4URV - chains R and S; structure by X-ray diffraction, 2.58 A resolution.

Chain R:
Name: Gtpase hras
Source organism: Homo sapiens
UniProtKB: P01112 (RASH_HUMAN); residues 1-166 here = UniProt positions 1-166
Chain sequence (185 residues; numbered -18 to 166; the number before each row is that of its first residue; numbers below 1 keep their minus sign (Met-18 is residue -18)):
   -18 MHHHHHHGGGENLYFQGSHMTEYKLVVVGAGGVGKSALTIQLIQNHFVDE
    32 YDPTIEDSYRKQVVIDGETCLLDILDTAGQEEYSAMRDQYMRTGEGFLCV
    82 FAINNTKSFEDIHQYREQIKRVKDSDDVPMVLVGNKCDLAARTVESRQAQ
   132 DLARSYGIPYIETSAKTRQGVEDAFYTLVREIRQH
Unresolved in the structure: -18 to -1
Construct notes: expression tag (-18 to 0)
Curated features (UniProtKB/Swiss-Prot):
  - region: His166 (Hypervariable region)
  - motif: Tyr32 to Tyr40 (Effector region)
  - binding site (GTP): Gly13 to Ala18, Val29 to Thr35, Ala59, Gly60, Asn116 to Asp119, Ser145 to Lys147
  - modified residue: Met1 (N-acetylmethionine), Thr2 (N-acetylthreonine), Cys118 (S-nitrosocysteine)
  - glycosylation: Thr35 (Microbial infection: O-linked (Glc) threonine)
  - natural variant: Gly12 (G12A: In CSTLO; G12C: In CSTLO; G12D: In CSTLO; G12E: In CSTLO; G12S: In CSTLO and CMEMS; G12V: In CSTLO, bladder carcinoma and CMEMS), Gly13 (G13C: In CSTLO; G13D: In CSTLO; G13R: In SFM), Gln22 (Q22K: In CMEMS), Glu37 (E37EE: In CSTLO), Thr58 (T58I: In CSTLO), Gln61 (Q61K: In NMTC2; Q61L: In melanoma), Glu63 (E63K: In CMEMS), Ser89 (S89C: Found in a patient with severe fetal hydrops and pleural effusion; uncertain significance), Lys117 (K117R: In CSTLO), Ala146 (A146T: In CSTLO; A146V: In CSTLO)
  - mutagenesis: Ser17 (S17N: Dominant negative. Prevents PLCE1 EGF-induced recruitment to plasma membrane. No effect on subcellular location of isoform 2), Asn26 (N26G: Loss of interaction with PLCE1; when associated with V-12), Val29 (V29A: No effect on interaction with PLCE1; when associated with V-12), Tyr32 (Y32F: Loss of interaction and recruitment to plasma membrane of PLCE1; when associated with V-12), Pro34 (P34G: No effect on interaction with PLCE1; when associated with V-12), Thr35 (T35S: Loss of interaction with PLCE1; when associated with V-12), Glu37 (E37G: No effect on interaction with PLCE1; when associated with V-12), Asp38 (D38N: No effect on interaction with PLCE1; when associated with V-12), Ser39 (S39C: No effect on interaction with PLCE1; when associated with V-12), Ala59 (A59T: Loss of GTPase activity and creation of an autophosphorylation site), Gln61 (Q61I: Moderately increased transformation of cultured cell lines; Q61R: Promotes interaction with SHOC2 and PP1C; Q61V: Strongly increased transformation of cultured cell lines), Ala83 (A83T: GTP-binding activity reduced by factor of 30), 4 further mutagenesis entries in UniProt

Chain S:
Name: Son of sevenless homolog 1
Source organism: Homo sapiens
UniProtKB: Q07889 (SOS1_HUMAN); residues 564-1049 here = UniProt positions 564-1049
Chain sequence (487 residues; each row starts with the number of its first residue):
   563 MEEQMRLPSADVYRFAEPDSEENIIFEENMQPKAGIPIIKAGTVIKLIER
   613 LTYHMYADPNFVRTFLTTYRSFCKPQELLSLIIERFEIPEPEPTEADRIA
   663 IENGDQPLSAELKRFRKEYIQPVQLRVLNVCRHWVEHHFYDFERDAYLLQ
   713 RMEEFIGTVRGKAMKKWVESITKIIQRKKIARDNGPGHNITFQSSPPTVE
   763 WHISRPGHIETFDLLTLHPIEIARQLTLLESDLYRAVQPSELVGSVWTKE
   813 DKEINSPNLLKMIRHTTNLTLWFEKCIVETENLEERVAVVSRIIEILQVF
   863 QELNNFNGVLEVVSAMNSSPVYRLDHTFEQIPSRQKKILEEAHELSEDHY
   913 KKYLAKLRSINPPCVPFFGIYLTNILKTEEGNPEVLKRHGKELINFSKRR
   963 KVAEITGEIQQYQNQPYCLRVESDIKRFFENLNPMGNSMEKEFTDYLFNK
  1013 SLEIEPRNPKPLPRFPKKYSYPLKSPGVRPSNPRPGT
Unresolved in the structure: 563-567, 654-669, 744-754, 1046-1049
Construct notes: expression tag (563)
Ligand contacts: 4-(4-bromophenyl)piperidin-4-ol (UMK): Val875, Met878, Asn879, Tyr884, Asp887, Phe890, Leu901, His905
Reported in the primary citation:
  - binding site for 4-(4-bromophenyl)piperidin-4-ol: Asp887, His905

Chain R / chain S interface:
Contacting residue pairs (72):
  Gly13(R) with Thr810(S)
  Gly15(R) with Glu942(S)
  Ser17(R) with Glu942(S), hydrogen bond
  Ile21(R) with Lys939(S); Gly943(S)
  Gln25(R) with Gly943(S), hydrogen bond (side chain-backbone)
  Asp30(R) with Gly943(S); Asn944(S); Pro945(S)
  Glu31(R) with Asn944(S); Lys963(S)
  Tyr32(R) with Lys939(S); Gly943(S); Asn944(S), hydrogen bond (backbone-side chain); Lys963(S)
  Pro34(R) with Asn936(S); Lys939(S); Thr940(S)
  Tyr40(R) with Asp910(S); His911(S)
  Asp54(R) with His911(S), salt bridge
  Ile55(R) with His911(S)
  Leu56(R) with His911(S)
  Asp57(R) with Thr935(S); Lys939(S), hydrogen bond (backbone-side chain)
  Thr58(R) with Thr935(S)
  Ala59(R) with Thr935(S), hydrogen bond (backbone-side chain); Leu938(S)
  Gly60(R) with Trp809(S), hydrogen bond (backbone-side chain); Leu934(S); Leu938(S)
  Gln61(R) with Phe929(S); Gly931(S), hydrogen bond (side chain-backbone); Thr935(S), hydrogen bond
  Glu63(R) with Lys814(S), salt bridge; Leu822(S); Ile825(S); Arg826(S), salt bridge; Thr829(S), hydrogen bond (backbone-side chain)
  Tyr64(R) with Met824(S); Ile825(S); Thr828(S); Thr829(S); Phe929(S), hydrophobic; Phe930(S); Gly931(S)
  Ser65(R) with Thr829(S)
  Ala66(R) with Thr832(S); Ser876(S)
  Met67(R) with Ser876(S); Tyr912(S); Phe929(S), hydrophobic
  Arg68(R) with Glu1002(S), salt bridge
  Asp69(R) with Asn879(S); Ser880(S); Ser881(S), hydrogen bond (side chain-backbone)
  Gln70(R) with Leu872(S); Val875(S); Ser876(S); Asn879(S), hydrogen bond
  Tyr71(R) with Tyr912(S), hydrogen bond; Phe929(S)
  Arg73(R) with Asn879(S), hydrogen bond (side chain-backbone); Ser880(S); Tyr884(S)
  Gln95(R) with Lys1003(S), hydrogen bond
  Arg102(R) with Ser881(S); Thr1006(S); Asp1007(S), salt bridge; Phe1010(S)
  Val103(R) with Ser881(S)
  Asp105(R) with Arg1019(S), salt bridge
Interface residues without a listed pair, chain R (33 interface residues in all): Thr35
Interface residues without a listed pair, chain S (43 interface residues in all): Leu833, Pro882, Ile932

In short:
33 residues of chain R face 43 of chain S across their interface, with 14 hydrogen bonds and 6 salt bridges.
Polar contacts include Asp54(R)-His911(S), Glu63(R)-Lys814(S) and Glu63(R)-Arg826(S). Bound to chain S:
4-(4-bromophenyl)piperidin-4-ol. From UniProt: 22 GTP-binding residues and 17 mutagenesis sites on chain R.
The paper reports a binding site for 4-(4-bromophenyl)piperidin-4-ol at Asp887(S) and His905(S).
Here chain R is Gtpase hras and chain S is Son of sevenless homolog 1, both from Homo sapiens. Entry 4URV (The
crystal structure of H-Ras and SOS in complex with ligands) was determined by X-ray diffraction together with
4URU, 4URW, 4URX, 4URY, 4URZ, 4US0 and 4US2 from the same study.
